Entry 2XSO (X-ray diffraction, 2.20 A resolution); this record covers chains C and F of the 6 polymer chains in the assembly.

Chain C:
Protein: Biphenyl dioxygenase subunit alpha
From: Burkholderia xenovorans
Notes: EC 1.14.12.18
UniProtKB: P37333 (BPHA_BURXL); numbering as in UniProt (aligned over 1-459)
Sequence (459 residues; each row starts with the number of its first residue):
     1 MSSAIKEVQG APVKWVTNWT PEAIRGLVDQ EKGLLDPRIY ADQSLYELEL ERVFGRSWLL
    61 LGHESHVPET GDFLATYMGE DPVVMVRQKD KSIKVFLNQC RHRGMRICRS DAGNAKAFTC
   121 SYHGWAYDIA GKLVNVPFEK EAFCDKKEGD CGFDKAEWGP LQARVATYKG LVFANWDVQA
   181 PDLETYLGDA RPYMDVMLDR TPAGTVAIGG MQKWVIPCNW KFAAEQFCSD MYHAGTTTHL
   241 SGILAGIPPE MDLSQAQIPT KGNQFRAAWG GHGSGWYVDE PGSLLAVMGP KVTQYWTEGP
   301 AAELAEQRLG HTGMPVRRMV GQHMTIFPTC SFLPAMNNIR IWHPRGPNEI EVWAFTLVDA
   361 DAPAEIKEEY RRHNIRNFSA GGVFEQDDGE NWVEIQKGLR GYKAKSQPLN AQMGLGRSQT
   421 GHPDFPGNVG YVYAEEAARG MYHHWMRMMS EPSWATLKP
Disordered / not traced: 1-17, 144-152
Construct notes: engineered mutation Ala-335 (Thr in P37333), Met-336 (Phe in P37333)
UniProt features mapped onto this chain:
  - binding site ([2Fe-2S] cluster): Cys-100, His-102, Cys-120, His-123
  - binding site (Fe cation): His-233, His-239

Chain F:
Protein: Biphenyl dioxygenase subunit beta
From: Burkholderia xenovorans
Notes: EC 1.14.12.18
UniProtKB: P37334 (BPHE_BURXL); residues 1-188 here = UniProt positions 1-188
Sequence (188 residues; row label = number of the first residue in the row):
     1 MTNPSPHFFK TFEWPSKAAG LELQNEIEQF YYREAQLLDH RAYEAWFALL DKDIHYFMPL
    61 RTNRMIREGE LEYSGDQDLA HFDETHETMY GRIRKVTSDV GWAENPPSRT RHLVSNVIVK
   121 ETATPDTFEV NSAFILYRNR LERQVDIFAG ERRDVLRRAD NNLGFSIAKR TILLDASTLL
   181 SNNLSMFF
Disordered / not traced: 1-5

Interface between chain C and chain F:
Residue-residue contacts (11; chain C residue first):
  Tyr-77(C) / Glu-142(F)  hydrogen bond
  Arg-106(C) / Glu-142(F)  salt bridge
  Arg-109(C) / Trp-102(F)  hydrogen bond (side chain-backbone)
  Arg-109(C) / Asn-105(F)  hydrogen bond (side chain-backbone)
  Arg-109(C) / Pro-106(F)
  Arg-109(C) / Arg-140(F)
  Ser-121(C) / Trp-102(F)
  Val-215(C) / Arg-143(F)
  Arg-345(C) / Arg-143(F)
  Glu-349(C) / Arg-143(F)  salt bridge
  Glu-351(C) / Arg-143(F)  salt bridge
Also at the interface, not in a pair above, chain C (10 interface residues in all): Ser-110, Trp-353
Also at the interface, not in a pair above, chain F (7 interface residues in all): Leu-141

In short:
Chain C and chain F form an interface of 10 and 7 residues respectively; the contacts include 3 hydrogen bonds
and 3 salt bridges. Polar pairs include Arg-106(C)/Glu-142(F), Glu-349(C)/Arg-143(F) and
Glu-351(C)/Arg-143(F).
Chain C is Biphenyl dioxygenase subunit alpha and chain F is Biphenyl dioxygenase subunit beta, both from
Burkholderia xenovorans; the structure, Crystal structure of P4 variant of biphenyl dioxygenase from
burkholderia xenovorans LB400, was determined by X-ray diffraction together with 2XR8, 2XRX and 2XSH from the
same study.
